PDB entry 9NW3 | electron microscopy, 3.70 A resolution | chains EE and 5B of the 130 polymer chains in the assembly

Chain EE:
Molecule: Tubulin alpha chain
Source organism: Tetrahymena thermophila CU428
Notes: EC 3.6.5.-
UniProtKB: P41351 (TBA_TETTH); residues 1-449 here = UniProt positions 1-449
Chain sequence (449 residues; each row starts with the number of its first residue):
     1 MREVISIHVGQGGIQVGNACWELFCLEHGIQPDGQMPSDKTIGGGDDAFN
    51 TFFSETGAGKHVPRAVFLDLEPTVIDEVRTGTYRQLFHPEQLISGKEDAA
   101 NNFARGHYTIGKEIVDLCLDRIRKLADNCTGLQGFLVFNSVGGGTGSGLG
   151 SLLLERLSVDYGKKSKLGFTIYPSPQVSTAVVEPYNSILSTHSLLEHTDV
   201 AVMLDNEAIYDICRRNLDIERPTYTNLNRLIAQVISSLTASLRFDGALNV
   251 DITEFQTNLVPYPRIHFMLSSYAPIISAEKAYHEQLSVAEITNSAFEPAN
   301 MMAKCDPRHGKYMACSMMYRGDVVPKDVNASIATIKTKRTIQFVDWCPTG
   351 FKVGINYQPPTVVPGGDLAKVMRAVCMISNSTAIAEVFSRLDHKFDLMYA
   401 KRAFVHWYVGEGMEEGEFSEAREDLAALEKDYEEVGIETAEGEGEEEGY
Disordered / not traced: 38-46, 440-449
Curated features (UniProtKB/Swiss-Prot):
  - active site: Glu-254
  - binding site (GTP): Gln-11, Glu-71, Ser-140, Gly-144, Thr-145, Thr-179, Asn-206, Asn-228
  - binding site (Mg(2+)): Glu-71
  - site: Tyr-449 (Involved in polymerization)
  - modified residue: Lys-40 (N6-acetyllysine)
  - mutagenesis: Lys-40 (K40R: Produces faster growing cells in medium with paclitaxel, a microtubule-stabilizing drug)
Small-molecule neighbours: GTP (guanosine-5'-triphosphate): Gly-10, Gln-11, Gly-12, Gln-15, Asp-98, Ala-99, Ala-100, Asn-101, Ser-140, Gly-142, Gly-143, Gly-144, Thr-145, Gly-146, Ile-171, Thr-179, Asn-206, Tyr-224, Leu-227, Asn-228
From the paper describing this entry:
  - specificity-determining residues: Gln-342, Glu-433 (proposed by the authors, not directly observed)

Chain 5B:
Molecule: TLP2
Source organism: Tetrahymena thermophila CU428
UniProtKB: I7MHP2 (I7MHP2_TETTS); residue numbers follow UniProt; this construct covers 1-1754
Chain sequence (1754 residues; row label = number of the first residue in the row):
     1 MQIGEDIYNFLQVFNLINPTEGKKISDDKYSIGKNTTNQLENGQIFAKII
    51 RQIAKIQAQSQKRPEQPFPDLDSLKEMNSPAARLYNWNVLQECFRKLQIN
   101 LETETKSLIIAGDQDQLSDFIKDIIANVAIYMPELFGKNKGKSKVKQNEY
   151 KDEIEVTKVDINKDLTKCKSCLEFFVVLLSRHLSLPPQQTASLFTHNNKY
   201 LAHLFAKGVKGLFDPIIFFYQEVYQSIPLLLQLFLEDPTKKSMHFSMNCL
   251 KPGLVSKSYEVATWAARLFSKLALEFSESNLLTVSWDWFVGENGGLNTTL
   301 LGLKRHPDMKDLVVQILLQFARYNFVELFTIHMKKAQPDPKDLVGTYLVL
   351 LKPLTATPSACDEILNAGILDEWIDFALDGSTDEYKNTIDMRTVSLTLLV
   401 EVWMLFPFKIEDSEYKSNAVLQQLGKACKDKSQSLIVCSLTLLFQLLIYF
   451 GTQKSQFAPNVYRTLTLSIIENHQNVVVREFIMNNFITVYETLESIPLNI
   501 LIEPLVRQIQVTDNVSYFFNVFDFNFFAYISKNEKLQLKNAIQLLDLFFK
   551 IYLNNTIFANVSSVPILNIVNRFIDSETLQEFVIKFVKVALAMFYASEKK
   601 KRPKEKVMPLYNNKSAIGQPNLSPGEIEQELIQAQKRALIVEMIKSIVTI
   651 NCYELNEKIKPLVAHTNIQIKQFTKQNNKGMQSILTLFGNPDTILEKYEK
   701 EYIEHQQQLKQEEKERREQEQNDSLLQDFEGSPKNQGDVLKSIEDNLKKY
   751 GIGLKERQTKLTKAEATRLALLRNPKADPKILKKLQEIKVNYENREEKKK
   801 LEVVKQEQETQKEKEVLRKQLMRRSLEQGVSNFNQRDAEGVLLFQFGSRE
   851 KQIKRENKTGLPMIQYIDLDKEEQRDKDTINILLRRYNKILKNVFVKYSN
   901 TGFSAQFSNKNVNSFDAIKEHNSLISIPEMYRFVKDYELSDKLSKEEHQT
   951 LVRIVSQEQAKKKNKQEVSRDQPEQNKQIDQKKKLPPATQSQQNMFLKGS
  1001 NENKWNFNQNEVKDVKSFDFQGFLDYIVQFAGYIYSKPPEDLRHLPLSAS
  1051 LQKVFDHMREITSKKGQSTALFDDYDNLFFGETEVIKQFNKKLEENPDYP
  1101 LPQGYKKVKDREIKFEYALDPKGILPMKESFKYAYLVLNDLFQEQLQFSI
  1151 IEPKSATKEVVKAQPLIGITSDVESHYFDMYKSPQVLEQKRVKKPQMVQS
  1201 QSVDILGPWGKPDSTKTLPSTLNVKSKYGNQRVLDIDNYRKLDLGLKLAV
  1251 STIGYRDRYTAEQCAYCLDDIIKSIETGDSNQAFRNKKVENKVIKEKKKE
  1301 EEAQEEAKKKYEEKRLKDHDFVMSRAKEIIEQNSDKDKQKKEKELQLKKQ
  1351 KEEEQKKKADDMSSFWKEKKEVFDQQKQKLIEEQKKIQEEQLRRMQEEKE
  1401 KKEKEFQEFNKKQIEKQQEEFKKQKEKEQQEAEKQRNLEEYQKKLKEKLH
  1451 MHIVKTDQERIEIEKVSNVKIKELFQKDDVQSVYKTNEFKLSQLFFYLKK
  1501 YTYREISRQNIADNEISYKTFNWFCYRFNIYPEIISNPKDILLIYRSVTR
  1551 NKQVIDHKPIGLSEEEFKEAMLRISIKGKKIFNKFSEQLQKGINLNESEM
  1601 AKIADDENKESNQEEFQENKSVKSSKTEALERMKNVIDYYGNIDEANSHT
  1651 LEALIYYLGLPNDKLGINEALKNVMEQGAVPDGKLKEAMKQKIVKDPNEI
  1701 LRYNPPQNKVKFGRSSQVGHNQSQMANNSQVGSQNGLAENQENQDQEENE
  1751 QEQN
Disordered / not traced: 1-770, 859-864, 965-1016, 1171-1242, 1286-1292, 1613-1754

Interface between chain EE and chain 5B:
Residue-residue contacts (32):
  Lys-96(EE) with Asn-911(5B)
  Glu-113(EE) with Gln-906(5B)
  His-393(EE) with Lys-814(5B)
  Asp-396(EE) with Leu-817(5B); Leu-821(5B)
  Leu-397(EE) with Leu-817(5B)
  Tyr-399(EE) with Leu-821(5B), hydrophobic
  Ala-400(EE) with Leu-817(5B), hydrophobic; Gln-820(5B); Arg-824(5B)
  Arg-402(EE) with Arg-824(5B); Glu-856(5B), salt bridge
  Glu-414(EE) with Gln-957(5B)
  Glu-415(EE) with Gln-828(5B)
  Gly-416(EE) with Gln-828(5B)
  Ser-419(EE) with Gln-828(5B); Val-830(5B)
  Glu-420(EE) with Val-830(5B)
  Arg-422(EE) with Leu-821(5B)
  Glu-423(EE) with Ser-825(5B); Val-830(5B); Ser-831(5B), hydrogen bond (side chain-backbone); Asn-832(5B), hydrogen bond (side chain-backbone); Phe-833(5B)
  Asp-424(EE) with Phe-833(5B)
  Leu-425(EE) with Phe-833(5B)
  Ala-426(EE) with Phe-833(5B)
  Ala-427(EE) with Phe-833(5B), hydrophobic
  Leu-428(EE) with Phe-833(5B)
  Glu-429(EE) with Phe-833(5B)
  Lys-430(EE) with Phe-833(5B); Asn-834(5B), hydrogen bond
Other interface residues (no listed pair), chain EE (24 interface residues in all): Arg-264, Asp-431
Other interface residues (no listed pair), chain 5B (19 interface residues in all): Thr-810, Glu-813, Arg-818

In short:
24 residues of chain EE face 19 of chain 5B across their interface, with 3 hydrogen bonds and 1 salt bridge.
Polar pairs include Arg-402(EE)/Glu-856(5B), Glu-423(EE)/Ser-831(5B) and Glu-423(EE)/Asn-832(5B). Ligands of
chain EE: GTP. The paper reports specificity determinants Gln-342(EE) and Glu-433(EE).
Chain EE is Tubulin alpha chain and chain 5B is TLP2, both from Tetrahymena thermophila CU428; the structure,
Ciliary tip central pair, was determined by electron microscopy (same publication as 9OT2 and 9NTM).
